Entry 4NRK (X-ray diffraction, 2.63 A resolution); this record covers chains E and F of the 6 polymer chains in the assembly.

Chain E:
Molecule: Hemagglutinin HA1 chain
Organism: Influenza B virus
Reference sequence: P03460 (HEMA_INBLE); residues 1-346 here correspond to UniProt positions 16-361 (UniProt number = residue number + 15)
Amino-acid sequence (346 residues; row label = number of the first residue in the row):
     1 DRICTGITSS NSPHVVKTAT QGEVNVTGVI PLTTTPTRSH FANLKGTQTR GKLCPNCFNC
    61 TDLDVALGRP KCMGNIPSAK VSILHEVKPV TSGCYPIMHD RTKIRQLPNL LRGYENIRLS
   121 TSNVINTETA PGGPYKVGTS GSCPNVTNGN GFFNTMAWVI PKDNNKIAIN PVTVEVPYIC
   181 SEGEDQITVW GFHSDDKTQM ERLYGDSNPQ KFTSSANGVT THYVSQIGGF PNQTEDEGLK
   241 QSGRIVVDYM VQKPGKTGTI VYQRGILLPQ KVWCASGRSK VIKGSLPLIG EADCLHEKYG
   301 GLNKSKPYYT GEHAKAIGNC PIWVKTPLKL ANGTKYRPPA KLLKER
Unresolved in the structure: 341-346
Differences from the reference sequence: conflict Arg-38 (Lys53 in P03460), Ile-76 (Thr91 in P03460), Val-90 (Ala105 in P03460), Thr-147 (Ala162 in P03460), Ile-167 (Thr182 in P03460); engineered mutation Tyr-95 (Phe110 in P03460)
Disulfides: Cys-54/Cys-57, Cys-60/Cys-72, Cys-94/Cys-143, Cys-180/Cys-274, Cys-294/Cys-320
Covalent attachments: N-acetylglucosamine (NAG) linked to Asn-25, Asn-59, Asn-145, Asn-232, Asn-303, Asn-332
Curated features (UniProtKB/Swiss-Prot):
  - site: Arg-346 (Cleavage)
  - glycosylation (N-linked (GlcNAc...) asparagine): Asn-25, Asn-59, Asn-165, Asn-232, Asn-303, Asn-332

Chain F:
Molecule: Hemagglutinin HA2 chain
Organism: Influenza B virus
Reference sequence: P03460 (HEMA_INBLE); residues 1-176 here correspond to UniProt positions 362-537 (UniProt number = residue number + 361)
Amino-acid sequence (182 residues; row label = number of the first residue in the row):
     1 GFFGAIAGFL EGGWEGMIAG WHGYTSHGAH GVAVAADLKS TQEAINKITK NLNSLSELEV
    61 KNLQRLSGAM NELHDEILEL DEKVDDLRAD TISSQIELAV LLSNEGIINS EDEHLLALER
   121 KLKKMLGPSA VEIGNGCFET KHKCNQTCLD RIAAGTFNAG DFSLPTFDSL NITAASGALV
   181 PR
Unresolved in the structure: 169-182
Differences from the reference sequence: conflict Ser-54 (Tyr415 in P03460); expression tag (177-182)
Disulfides: Cys-144/Cys-148
Covalent attachments: N-acetylglucosamine (NAG) linked to Asn-145
Curated features (UniProtKB/Swiss-Prot):
  - glycosylation (N-linked (GlcNAc...) asparagine): Asn-145, Asn-171

How chain E and chain F interact:
Inter-chain disulfides: Cys-4(E)/Cys-137(F)
Pairs across the interface (139; chain E residue first):
  Asp-1(E) / His-27(F)
  Asp-1(E) / Gly-28(F)
  Asp-1(E) / His-30(F)  salt bridge
  Asp-1(E) / Phe-138(F)
  Asp-1(E) / Glu-139(F)
  Asp-1(E) / Thr-140(F)  hydrogen bond (backbone-backbone)
  Asp-1(E) / His-142(F)  hydrogen bond (backbone-backbone)
  Asp-1(E) / Lys-143(F)
  Asp-1(E) / Cys-144(F)  hydrogen bond (side chain-backbone)
  Arg-2(E) / Thr-25(F)
  Arg-2(E) / Ser-26(F)
  Arg-2(E) / His-27(F)  hydrogen bond (backbone-backbone)
  Arg-2(E) / Ile-133(F)
  Arg-2(E) / Cys-137(F)
  Arg-2(E) / Phe-138(F)
  Arg-2(E) / Glu-139(F)  salt bridge
  Ile-3(E) / Thr-25(F)
  Ile-3(E) / Leu-122(F)  hydrophobic
  Ile-3(E) / Leu-126(F)  hydrophobic
  Ile-3(E) / Cys-137(F)
  Ile-3(E) / Phe-138(F)  hydrogen bond (backbone-backbone)
  Ile-3(E) / Thr-140(F)
  Ile-3(E) / Cys-144(F)  hydrophobic
  Ile-3(E) / Ile-152(F)  hydrophobic
  Cys-4(E) / Gly-23(F)
  Cys-4(E) / Tyr-24(F)
  Cys-4(E) / Thr-25(F)  hydrogen bond (backbone-backbone)
  Cys-4(E) / Gly-136(F)
  Cys-4(E) / Cys-137(F)  disulfide
  Thr-5(E) / Gly-23(F)
  Thr-5(E) / Leu-115(F)
  Thr-5(E) / Leu-118(F)
  Thr-5(E) / Glu-119(F)
  Thr-5(E) / Gly-136(F)  hydrogen bond (backbone-backbone)
  Gly-6(E) / His-22(F)
  Gly-6(E) / Gly-23(F)  hydrogen bond (backbone-backbone)
  Gly-6(E) / Leu-115(F)
  Ile-7(E) / Gly-13(F)
  Ile-7(E) / Trp-14(F)  hydrogen bond (backbone-backbone)
  Ile-7(E) / Trp-21(F)
  Ile-7(E) / His-22(F)
  Ile-7(E) / Leu-115(F)  hydrophobic
  Thr-8(E) / Gly-13(F)
  Thr-8(E) / Trp-14(F)
  Thr-8(E) / Met-17(F)  hydrogen bond (side chain-backbone)
  Thr-8(E) / Gly-20(F)
  Thr-8(E) / Trp-21(F)  hydrogen bond (backbone-backbone)
  Ser-9(E) / Gly-13(F)
  Ser-9(E) / Trp-14(F)  hydrogen bond (backbone-backbone)
  Ser-9(E) / Glu-15(F)
  Val-16(E) / Asn-104(F)
  Lys-17(E) / Leu-101(F)
  Lys-17(E) / Asn-104(F)
  Thr-18(E) / Leu-101(F)
  Thr-18(E) / Glu-105(F)
  Thr-18(E) / Ile-108(F)
  Ala-19(E) / Leu-101(F)
  Ala-19(E) / Glu-105(F)  hydrogen bond (backbone-side chain)
  Thr-20(E) / Glu-105(F)  hydrogen bond
  Thr-20(E) / Asn-109(F)
  Gln-21(E) / Asn-109(F)
  Val-26(E) / Ile-108(F)  hydrophobic
  Ile-30(E) / Ile-48(F)  hydrophobic
  Leu-32(E) / Leu-52(F)  hydrophobic
  Leu-32(E) / Val-100(F)  hydrophobic
  Leu-84(E) / Arg-65(F)
  Val-87(E) / Asn-71(F)  hydrogen bond (backbone-side chain)
  Lys-103(E) / Leu-73(F)
  Gln-106(E) / Met-70(F)
  Gln-106(E) / Asn-71(F)
  Gln-106(E) / Glu-72(F)
  Asn-109(E) / Met-70(F)
  Leu-110(E) / Gly-68(F)
  Leu-110(E) / Met-70(F)
  Gly-113(E) / Ser-67(F)  hydrogen bond (backbone-side chain)
  Tyr-249(E) / Met-70(F)
  Arg-278(E) / Ser-67(F)
  Ser-279(E) / Ser-67(F)  hydrogen bond (backbone-side chain)
  Lys-280(E) / Asn-62(F)  hydrogen bond
  Lys-280(E) / Gln-64(F)
  Val-281(E) / Gln-64(F)
  Val-281(E) / Arg-65(F)  hydrogen bond (backbone-backbone)
  Ile-282(E) / Gln-64(F)
  Pro-307(E) / Ser-56(F)
  Tyr-308(E) / Leu-55(F)  hydrogen bond (side chain-backbone)
  Tyr-308(E) / Ile-96(F)
  His-313(E) / Leu-63(F)
  His-313(E) / Asp-85(F)
  His-313(E) / Ala-89(F)
  Lys-315(E) / Leu-63(F)
  Lys-315(E) / Gln-64(F)  hydrogen bond (side chain-backbone)
  Lys-315(E) / Arg-65(F)
  Lys-315(E) / Asp-81(F)  salt bridge
  Lys-315(E) / Asp-85(F)  salt bridge
  Ala-316(E) / Asn-62(F)
  Ala-316(E) / Leu-63(F)  hydrogen bond (backbone-backbone)
  Ile-317(E) / Asn-62(F)
  Ile-317(E) / Gln-64(F)
  Gly-318(E) / Asn-62(F)  hydrogen bond (backbone-side chain)
  Ile-322(E) / Leu-58(F)
  Ile-322(E) / Val-60(F)  hydrophobic
  Ile-322(E) / Ile-92(F)  hydrophobic
  Ile-322(E) / Ile-96(F)  hydrophobic
  Trp-323(E) / Ala-89(F)
  Trp-323(E) / Ser-93(F)
  Val-324(E) / Ser-93(F)
  Lys-325(E) / Asp-90(F)  salt bridge
  Lys-325(E) / Ser-93(F)  hydrogen bond (backbone-side chain)
  Lys-325(E) / Ser-94(F)
  Lys-325(E) / Glu-97(F)  salt bridge
  Thr-326(E) / Glu-97(F)
  Leu-328(E) / Ile-96(F)  hydrophobic
  Leu-328(E) / Glu-97(F)
  Lys-329(E) / Asn-104(F)  hydrogen bond (backbone-side chain)
  Leu-330(E) / Ile-48(F)
  Leu-330(E) / Leu-52(F)
  Leu-330(E) / Ser-103(F)
  Leu-330(E) / Asn-104(F)
  Leu-330(E) / Ile-107(F)  hydrophobic
  Ala-331(E) / Ile-48(F)
  Ala-331(E) / Asn-104(F)  hydrogen bond (backbone-side chain)
  Ala-331(E) / Ile-107(F)
  Asn-332(E) / Trp-21(F)
  Asn-332(E) / Ile-48(F)
  Gly-333(E) / Trp-21(F)
  Thr-334(E) / Trp-21(F)
  Thr-334(E) / His-22(F)
  Thr-334(E) / Glu-111(F)
  Lys-335(E) / Glu-111(F)  hydrogen bond (backbone-side chain)
  Arg-337(E) / Leu-10(F)  hydrogen bond (side chain-backbone)
  Arg-337(E) / Glu-11(F)  hydrogen bond (side chain-backbone)
  Arg-337(E) / Gly-12(F)  hydrogen bond (side chain-backbone)
  Arg-337(E) / Gly-13(F)
  Pro-338(E) / Gly-12(F)
  Pro-338(E) / Gly-13(F)  hydrogen bond (backbone-backbone)
  Pro-339(E) / Gly-13(F)
  Pro-339(E) / Glu-15(F)
  Ala-340(E) / Gly-13(F)  hydrogen bond (backbone-backbone)
  Ala-340(E) / Trp-14(F)  hydrophobic
Other interface residues (no listed pair), chain E (59 interface residues in all): Val-24, Lys-88, Lys-283, Glu-297
Other interface residues (no listed pair), chain F (73 interface residues in all): Gly-1, Ala-29, Ile-45, Asn-51, Asp-112, Asn-135, Leu-149

Overview:
59 residues of chain E and 73 residues of chain F are in contact, with 1 disulfide bond, 32 hydrogen bonds and
6 salt bridges. Among the polar pairs are Asp-1(E)/His-30(F), Arg-2(E)/Glu-139(F) and Lys-315(E)/Asp-81(F).
Chain E is Hemagglutinin HA1 chain and chain F is Hemagglutinin HA2 chain, both from Influenza B virus; the
structure, Structure of hemagglutinin with F95Y mutation of influenza virus B/Lee/40 complex with LSTc, was
determined by X-ray diffraction together with 4NRJ and 4NRL from the same study.
